PDB entry 9FAX | electron microscopy, 2.90 A resolution | chains E and D of the 10 polymer chains in the assembly

[Chain E]
Molecule: Isoform 2 of Gamma-aminobutyric acid receptor subunit gamma-2
Organism: Homo sapiens
UniProtKB: P18507 (GBRG2_HUMAN), isoform P18507-1; residues 25-428 here correspond to UniProt positions 64-467 (UniProt number = residue number + 39)
Sequence (405 residues; numbered 25 to 429; the number before each row is that of its first residue):
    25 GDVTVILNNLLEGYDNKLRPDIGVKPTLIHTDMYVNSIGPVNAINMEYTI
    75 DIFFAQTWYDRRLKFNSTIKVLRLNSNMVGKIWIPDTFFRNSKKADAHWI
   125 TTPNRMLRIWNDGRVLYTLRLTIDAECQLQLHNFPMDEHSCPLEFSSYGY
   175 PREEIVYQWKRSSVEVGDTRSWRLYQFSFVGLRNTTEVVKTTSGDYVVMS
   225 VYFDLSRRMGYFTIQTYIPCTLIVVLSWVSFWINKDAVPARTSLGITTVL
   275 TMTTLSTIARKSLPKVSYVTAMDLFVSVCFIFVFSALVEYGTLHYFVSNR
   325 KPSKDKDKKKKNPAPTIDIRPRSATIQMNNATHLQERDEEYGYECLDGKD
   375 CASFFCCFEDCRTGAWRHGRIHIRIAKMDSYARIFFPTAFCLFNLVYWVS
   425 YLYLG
Unresolved in the structure: 326-368, 386-395
Differences from the reference sequence: expression tag (429)
Modified residues: Cys380 (S-palmitoyl-L-cysteine; P1L); Cys381 (S-palmitoyl-L-cysteine; P1L); Cys385 (S-palmitoyl-L-cysteine; P1L)
Swiss-Prot annotation at these positions:
  - glycosylation (N-linked (GlcNAc...) asparagine): Asn90, Asn208
Cystine bridges: Cys151-Cys165
Glycans and other covalent adducts: N-acetylglucosamine (NAG) linked to Asn208
Ligand contacts:
  - phosphatidylglycerol (PGW; (1R)-2-{[(S)-{[(2S)-2,3-dihydroxypropyl]oxy}(hydroxy)phosphoryl]oxy}-1-[(hexadecanoyloxy)methyl]ethyl (9Z)-octadec-9-enoate), molecule 1: Ser291, Tyr292, Ile305, Phe308, Ser309
  - phosphatidylglycerol (PGW), molecule 2: Thr412, Leu416, Leu419
  - 1,2-dilauroyl-sn-glycero-3-phosphate (PX2): Met233, Thr237, Tyr241, Ile242, Thr245, Val249, Trp252, Phe299, Phe414, Cys415, Asn418, Leu419, Trp422, Leu426
  - hexadecane (R16), molecule 1: Gly234, Ile238, Ile242, Leu246
  - hexadecane (R16), molecule 2: Trp256, Arg407, Ile408
  - hexadecane (R16), molecule 3: Val293, Val302, Ile305, Phe306

[Chain D]
Molecule: Gamma-aminobutyric acid receptor subunit beta-3
Organism: Homo sapiens
UniProtKB: P28472 (GBRB3_HUMAN); residues 9-447 here correspond to UniProt positions 34-472 (UniProt number = residue number + 25)
Sequence (439 residues; row label = number of the first residue in the row):
     9 MSFVKETVDKLLKGYDIRLRPDFGGPPVCVGMNIDIASIDMVSEVNMDYT
    59 LTMYFQQYWRDKRLAYSGIPLNLTLDNRVADQLWVPDTYFLNDKKSFVHG
   109 VTVKNRMIRLHPDGTVLYGLRITTTAACMMDLRRYPLDEQNCTLEIESYG
   159 YTTDDIEFYWRGGDKAVTGVERIELPQFSIVEHRLVSRNVVFATGAYPRL
   209 SLSFRLKRNIGYFILQTYMPSILITILSWVSFWINYDASAARVALGITTV
   259 LTMTTINTHLRETLPKIPYVKAIDMYLMGCFVFVFLALLEYAFVNYIFFG
   309 RGPQRQKKLAEKTAKAKNDRSKSESNRVDAHGNILLTSLEVHNEMNEVSG
   359 GIGDTRNSAISFDNSGIQYRKQSMPREGHGRFLGDRSLPHKKTHLRRRSS
   409 QLKIKIPDLTDVNAIDRWSRIVFPFTFSLFNLVYWLYYV
Unresolved in the structure: 310-418
Swiss-Prot annotation at these positions:
  - binding site (benzamidine): Asp95 to Tyr97, Glu155 to Tyr157, Phe200
  - binding site (4-aminobutanoate): Tyr97, Glu155, Tyr157, Thr202
  - binding site (histamine): Tyr97, Ser156, Tyr157, Thr202
  - glycosylation (N-linked (GlcNAc...) asparagine): Asn80, Asn149
Cystine bridges: Cys136-Cys150
Glycans and other covalent adducts: N-acetylglucosamine (NAG) linked to Asn80
Ligand contacts:
  - phosphatidylglycerol (PGW; (1R)-2-{[(S)-{[(2S)-2,3-dihydroxypropyl]oxy}(hydroxy)phosphoryl]oxy}-1-[(hexadecanoyloxy)methyl]ethyl (9Z)-octadec-9-enoate): Asn217, Ile218, Gly219, Ile222, Leu223, Tyr226, Met227, Ile230, Leu231, Trp443, Val447
  - hexadecane (R16): Val278, Val290, Phe293

[How chain E and chain D interact]
Contacting residue pairs (85):
  Asp39(E) - Lys13(D)
  Asn40(E) - Arg86(D)
  Lys41(E) - Leu20(D)
  Lys41(E) - Leu83(D)
  Lys41(E) - Asp84(D)  hydrogen bond (backbone-backbone)
  Lys41(E) - Val87(D)
  Leu42(E) - Val12(D)  hydrophobic
  Leu42(E) - Lys13(D)
  Leu42(E) - Leu81(D)  hydrophobic
  Leu42(E) - Leu83(D)  hydrophobic
  Ile46(E) - Leu79(D)
  Gly104(E) - Arg86(D)  hydrogen bond (backbone-side chain)
  Asp110(E) - Val111(D)
  Thr111(E) - Thr110(D)  hydrogen bond (backbone-side chain)
  Phe112(E) - Tyr62(D)
  Phe112(E) - Val109(D)
  Phe112(E) - Asn113(D)
  Phe112(E) - Arg129(D)
  Arg114(E) - Tyr62(D)  hydrogen bond
  Arg114(E) - Arg129(D)  hydrogen bond (backbone-side chain)
  Ser116(E) - His107(D)
  Ser116(E) - Arg129(D)  hydrogen bond (backbone-side chain)
  Lys117(E) - Asp48(D)
  Lys117(E) - Phe105(D)
  Lys117(E) - His107(D)
  Lys118(E) - Phe105(D)
  Ala119(E) - Val109(D)
  Asp120(E) - Val109(D)
  Leu145(E) - Val109(D)  hydrophobic
  Glu150(E) - Ser46(D)  hydrogen bond
  Tyr172(E) - Tyr62(D)  hydrogen bond (backbone-side chain)
  Tyr172(E) - Asn113(D)
  Tyr172(E) - Arg114(D)
  Tyr172(E) - Met115(D)  hydrophobic
  Tyr172(E) - Gly127(D)
  Tyr172(E) - Leu128(D)  hydrogen bond (side chain-backbone)
  Tyr172(E) - Arg129(D)  hydrogen bond (side chain-backbone)
  Gly173(E) - Thr82(D)
  Gly173(E) - Met115(D)
  Gly173(E) - Arg117(D)  hydrogen bond (backbone-side chain)
  Tyr174(E) - Thr82(D)
  Pro175(E) - Arg117(D)
  Glu178(E) - Thr82(D)  hydrogen bond
  Ser217(E) - Gln64(D)
  Ser217(E) - Arg117(D)
  Tyr220(E) - Arg117(D)  hydrogen bond
  Val262(E) - Ala249(D)  hydrophobic
  Pro263(E) - Ala249(D)  hydrophobic
  Thr266(E) - Ala249(D)
  Thr266(E) - Leu253(D)
  Ile270(E) - Leu253(D)  hydrophobic
  Ile270(E) - Thr256(D)
  Ile270(E) - Thr257(D)
  Val273(E) - Ile232(D)  hydrophobic
  Val273(E) - Leu235(D)  hydrophobic
  Leu274(E) - Leu259(D)  hydrophobic
  Leu274(E) - Thr260(D)
  Thr277(E) - Thr260(D)
  Thr277(E) - Ile264(D)
  Thr281(E) - His267(D)
  Arg284(E) - Tyr220(D)
  Arg284(E) - Gln224(D)
  Lys289(E) - Thr271(D)  hydrogen bond (side chain-backbone)
  Val290(E) - Pro184(D)
  Val290(E) - Tyr220(D)
  Ser291(E) - Pro184(D)  hydrogen bond (backbone-backbone)
  Ser291(E) - Gln185(D)
  Ser291(E) - Asn217(D)
  Ser291(E) - Gly219(D)
  Ser291(E) - Tyr220(D)  hydrogen bond (backbone-backbone)
  Val293(E) - Gly219(D)
  Val293(E) - Leu223(D)  hydrophobic
  Asp297(E) - Gln224(D)
  Ser301(E) - Leu223(D)
  Phe304(E) - Leu231(D)  hydrophobic
  Phe308(E) - Leu231(D)
  Phe308(E) - Leu235(D)  hydrophobic
  Leu311(E) - Leu235(D)  hydrophobic
  Val312(E) - Leu235(D)  hydrophobic
  His318(E) - Ile242(D)
  His318(E) - Asn243(D)
  Tyr319(E) - Trp241(D)
  Asn323(E) - Trp241(D)  hydrogen bond (side chain-backbone)
  Asn323(E) - Ile242(D)
  Asn323(E) - Asn243(D)  hydrogen bond
Other interface residues (no listed pair), chain E (55 interface residues in all): Met70, Ile106, Pro109, Phe113, Gln152, Thr216, Lys285, Ile305, Gly315
Other interface residues (no listed pair), chain D (60 interface residues in all): Asn80, Glu182, Met227, Pro228, Ile234, Val238, Ala246, Ala248, Thr263, Leu272, Pro273, Arg428

[Summary]
55 residues of chain E face 60 of chain D across their interface; the contacts include 18 hydrogen bonds.
Polar pairs include Gly104(E)-Arg86(D), Thr111(E)-Thr110(D) and Arg114(E)-Tyr62(D). One phosphatidylglycerol
molecule is bound between chain E and chain D.
Chain E is Isoform 2 of Gamma-aminobutyric acid receptor subunit gamma-2 and chain D is Gamma-aminobutyric
acid receptor subunit beta-3, both from Homo sapiens; the structure, CryoEM structure of human full-length
beta3gamma2 GABA(A) receptor in complex with Megabody25, doubly occupied GARLH4 and ..., was determined by
electron microscopy.
